PDB entry 7D6Y | X-ray diffraction, 1.67 A resolution | chains A and B

Chain A:
Name: Eukaryotic translation initiation factor 4E
From: Homo sapiens
UniProtKB: P06730 (IF4E_HUMAN); residues 1-217 here = UniProt positions 1-217
Chain sequence (217 residues; numbered 1 to 217; the number before each row is that of its first residue):
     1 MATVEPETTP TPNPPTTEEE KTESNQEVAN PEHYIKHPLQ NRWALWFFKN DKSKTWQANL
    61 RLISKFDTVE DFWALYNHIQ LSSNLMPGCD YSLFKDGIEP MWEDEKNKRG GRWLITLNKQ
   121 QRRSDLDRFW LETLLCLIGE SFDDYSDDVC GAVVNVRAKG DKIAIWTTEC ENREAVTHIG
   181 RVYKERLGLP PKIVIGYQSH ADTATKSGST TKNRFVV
Not modelled in the structure: 1-31, 206-212
Swiss-Prot annotation at these positions:
  - region (EIF4EBP1/2/3 binding): His37 to Gln40, Trp73 to Asn77, Glu132 to Gly139
  - binding site (mRNA): Trp56, Gln57, Trp102, Glu103, Arg157 to Lys162, Thr205 to Ser207
  - site: Lys159 (Microbial infection: Interaction with potato virus Y VPg)
  - modified residue: Ala2 (N-acetylalanine), Thr22 (Phosphothreonine), Ser209 (Phosphoserine)
Ligand contacts: MGO ([[(2R,3S,4R,5R)-5-(6-amino-3-methyl-4-oxo-5H-imidazo[4,5-c]pyridin-1-yl)-3,4-dihydroxy-oxolan-2-yl]methoxy-hydroxy-phosphoryl] phosphono hydrogen phosphate): Trp56, Pro100, Met101, Trp102, Glu103, Asn155, Arg157, Lys159, Lys162, Trp166

Chain B:
Name: VH Domain (1C5)
From: Homo sapiens
Chain sequence (161 residues; each row starts with the number of its first residue; numbering starts at 0):
     0 MSEVQLVESG GGLVQPGGSL RLSSAISGFS ISSTSIDWVR QAPGKGLEWV ARISPSSGST
    60 SYADSVKGRF TISADTSKNT VYLQMNSLRA EDTAVYYTGR VAKDLNSSSP SFVVNTYSSF
   120 GFDYRGQGTL VTVSSGAAEQ KLISEEDLNG AAAFEHHHHH H
Not modelled in the structure: 0, 136-160

How chain A and chain B interact:
Pairs across the interface (30; chain A residue first):
  Glu32(A) - Glu2(B)  hydrogen bond (backbone-side chain)
  His33(A) - Glu2(B)  salt bridge
  His33(A) - Gln4(B)
  Tyr34(A) - Glu2(B)  hydrogen bond (backbone-side chain)
  Tyr34(A) - Val3(B)
  Tyr34(A) - Leu5(B)  hydrophobic
  Tyr34(A) - Tyr123(B)
  Tyr34(A) - Arg124(B)  hydrogen bond (side chain-backbone)
  Ile35(A) - Gln126(B)
  His37(A) - Arg124(B)  hydrogen bond
  His37(A) - Gln126(B)
  Leu39(A) - Phe119(B)  hydrophobic
  Val69(A) - Ser118(B)
  Val69(A) - Phe119(B)  hydrophobic
  Val69(A) - Phe121(B)
  Glu70(A) - Asp122(B)
  Trp73(A) - Ala101(B)  hydrophobic
  Trp73(A) - Leu104(B)  hydrophobic
  Trp73(A) - Phe119(B)  hydrogen bond (side chain-backbone)
  Trp73(A) - Phe121(B)
  Trp73(A) - Asp122(B)
  Tyr76(A) - Asp103(B)
  Asn77(A) - Asp103(B)
  Leu131(A) - Asp103(B)
  Glu132(A) - Tyr116(B)  hydrogen bond
  Leu135(A) - Tyr116(B)  hydrophobic
  Ile138(A) - Phe119(B)
  Gly139(A) - Phe119(B)
  Arg186(A) - Thr115(B)
  Arg186(A) - Tyr116(B)
Interface residues without a listed pair, chain B (18 interface residues in all): Gly120, Gly125

Summary:
17 residues of chain A and 18 residues of chain B are in contact; the contacts include 6 hydrogen bonds and 1
salt bridge. Polar pairs include His33(A)-Glu2(B), Glu32(A)-Glu2(B) and Tyr34(A)-Glu2(B). Chain A binds
compound MGO.
Here chain A is Eukaryotic translation initiation factor 4E and chain B is VH Domain (1C5), both from Homo
sapiens. Entry 7D6Y (eIF4E in Complex with a Disulphide-Free Autonomous VH Domain) was determined by X-ray
diffraction.
